Entry 5YN5 (X-ray diffraction, 1.96 A resolution); this record covers chains A and B.

[Chain A]
Molecule: nsp16 protein
Organism: Human betacoronavirus 2c EMC/2012
UniProtKB: K0BWD0 (K0BWD0_9BETC); residues 1-303 here correspond to UniProt positions 6776-7078 (UniProt number = residue number + 6775)
Chain sequence (303 residues; numbered 1 to 303; the number before each row is that of its first residue):
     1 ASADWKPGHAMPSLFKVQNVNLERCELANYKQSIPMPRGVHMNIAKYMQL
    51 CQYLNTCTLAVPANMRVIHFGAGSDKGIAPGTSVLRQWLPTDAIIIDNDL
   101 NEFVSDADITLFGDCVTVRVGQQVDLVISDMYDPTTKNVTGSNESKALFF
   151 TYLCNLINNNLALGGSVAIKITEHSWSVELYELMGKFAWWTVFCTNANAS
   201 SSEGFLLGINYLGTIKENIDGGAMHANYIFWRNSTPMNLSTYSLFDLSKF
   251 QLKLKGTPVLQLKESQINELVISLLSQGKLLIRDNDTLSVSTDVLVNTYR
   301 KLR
Not modelled in the structure: 136-140, 295-303

[Chain B]
Molecule: nsp10 protein
Organism: Human betacoronavirus 2c EMC/2012
UniProtKB: K4LC41 (K4LC41_9BETC); residues 1-140 here correspond to UniProt positions 4238-4377 (UniProt number = residue number + 4237)
Chain sequence (140 residues; numbered 1 to 140; the number before each row is that of its first residue):
     1 AGSNTEFASNSSVLSLVNFTVDPQKAYLDFVNAGGAPLTNCVKMLTPKTG
    51 TGIAISVKPESTADQETYGGASVCLYCRAHIEHPDVSGVCKYKGKFVQIP
   101 AQCVRDPVGFCLSNTPCNVCQYWIGYGCNCDSLRQAALPQ
Not modelled in the structure: 1-6, 131-140
Bound ions: Zn2+ site 1: C74, C77, H83, C90; Zn2+ site 2: C117, C120, C128, C130

[Chain A / chain B interface]
Contacting residue pairs (45):
  P37(A) with L45(B)
  R38(A) with K43(B), hydrogen bond (backbone-side chain)
  V40(A) with K43(B)
  H41(A) with N40(B), hydrogen bond; C41(B)
  I44(A) with V42(B), hydrophobic; K43(B); M44(B), hydrophobic
  M48(A) with L45(B)
  D75(A) with N40(B), hydrogen bond (backbone-side chain)
  K76(A) with N40(B)
  I78(A) with N40(B); V42(B), hydrophobic
  P80(A) with V42(B), hydrophobic
  S83(A) with M44(B); F96(B)
  V84(A) with M44(B)
  R86(A) with K58(B); G94(B); F96(B)
  Q87(A) with M44(B); L45(B), hydrogen bond (side chain-backbone); K58(B); P59(B); F96(B)
  L89(A) with K58(B), hydrogen bond (backbone-side chain)
  P90(A) with K58(B)
  T91(A) with V57(B); K58(B)
  V104(A) with C77(B); R78(B); H80(B)
  S105(A) with A71(B); K93(B), hydrogen bond (backbone-side chain)
  D106(A) with G69(B); G70(B), hydrogen bond (side chain-backbone); A71(B), hydrogen bond (side chain-backbone); K93(B); G94(B), hydrogen bond (side chain-backbone); K95(B)
  A107(A) with K93(B), hydrogen bond (backbone-side chain)
  L244(A) with L45(B), hydrophobic
  L247(A) with L45(B); T46(B)
  Q251(A) with K58(B)
Other interface residues (no listed pair), chain A (26 interface residues in all): E102, F103
Other interface residues (no listed pair), chain B (22 interface residues in all): P47, Y92

[Overview]
Chain A and chain B form an interface of 26 and 22 residues respectively, with 10 hydrogen bonds. Among the
polar pairs are R38(A)-K43(B), H41(A)-N40(B) and D75(A)-N40(B). C74(B), C77(B), H83(B) and C90(B) coordinate
Zn2+ site 1.
Here chain A is nsp16 protein and chain B is nsp10 protein, both from Human betacoronavirus 2c EMC/2012. Entry
5YN5 (Crystal structure of MERS-CoV nsp10/nsp16 complex) was determined by X-ray diffraction.
